3CUR - chains A and H; structure by X-ray diffraction, 2.40 A resolution.

# Chain A
Molecule: Periplasmic [NiFe] hydrogenase small subunit
Organism: Desulfovibrio fructosovorans
Notes: EC 1.12.2.1
UniProt: P18187 (PHNS_DESFR); residues 1-264 here correspond to UniProt positions 51-314 (UniProt number = residue number + 50)
Amino-acid sequence (264 residues; numbered 1 to 264; the number before each row is that of its first residue):
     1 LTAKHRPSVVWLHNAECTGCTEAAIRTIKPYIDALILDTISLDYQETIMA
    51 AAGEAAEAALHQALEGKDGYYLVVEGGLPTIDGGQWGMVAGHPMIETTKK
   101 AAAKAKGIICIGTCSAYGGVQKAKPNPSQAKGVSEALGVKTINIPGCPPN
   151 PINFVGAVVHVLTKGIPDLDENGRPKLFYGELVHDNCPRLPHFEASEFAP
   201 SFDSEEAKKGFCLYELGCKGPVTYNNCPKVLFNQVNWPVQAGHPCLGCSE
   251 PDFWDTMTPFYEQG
Unresolved in the structure: 1-2
Bound ions: 4Fe-4S cluster Fe site 1: Cys17, Cys20, Cys114, Cys147; 4Fe-4S cluster Fe site 2: His184, Cys187, Cys212, Cys218; 3Fe-4S cluster Fe: Cys227, Cys245, Cys248
Ligand contacts:
  - 3Fe-4S cluster (F3S): Val183, Thr223, Asn225, Cys227, Phe232, Trp237, Pro238, Cys245, Leu246, Gly247, Cys248, Ser249
  - 4Fe-4S cluster (SF4), molecule 1: Glu16, Cys17, Thr18, Gly19, Cys20, Glu75, Gly112, Thr113, Cys114, Val120, Gly146, Cys147, Pro148
  - 4Fe-4S cluster (SF4), molecule 2: Val183, His184, Cys187, Arg189, Leu190, Phe193, Cys212, Leu213, Tyr214, Cys218, Gly220, Pro221, Val239
Swiss-Prot annotation at these positions:
  - binding site ([4Fe-4S] cluster): Cys17, Cys20, Cys114, Cys147, His184, Cys187, Cys212, Cys218
  - binding site ([3Fe-4S] cluster): Cys227, Cys245, Cys248

# Chain H
Molecule: Periplasmic [NiFe] hydrogenase large subunit
Organism: Desulfovibrio fructosovorans
Notes: EC 1.12.2.1
UniProt: P18188 (PHNL_DESFR); residues 1-549 here = UniProt positions 1-549
Amino-acid sequence (549 residues; row label = number of the first residue in the row):
     1 MAESKPTPQSTFTGPIVVDPITRIEGHLRIMVEVENGKVKDAWSSSQLFR
    51 GLEIILKGRDPRDAQHFTQRACGMCTYVHALASSRCVDDAVKVSIPANAR
   101 MMRNLVMASQYLHDHLVHFYHMHALDWVDVTAALKADPNKAAKLAASIAP
   151 ARPGNSAKALKAVQDKLKAFVESGQLGIFTNAYFLGGHKAYYLPPEVDLI
   201 ATAHYLEALHMQVKAASAMAILGGKNPHTQFTVVGGCSNYQGLTKDPLAN
   251 YLALSKEVCQFVNECYIPDLLAVAGFYKDWGGIGGTSNYLAFGEFATDDS
   301 SPEKHLATSQFPSGVITGRDLGKVDNVDLGAIYEDVKYSWYAPGGDGKHP
   351 YDGVTDPKYTKLDDKDHYSWMKAPRYKGKAMEVGPLARTFIAYAKGQPDF
   401 KKVVDMVLGKLSVPATALHSTLGRTAARGIETAIVCANMEKWIKEMADSG
   451 AKDNTLCAKWEMPEESKGVGLADAPRGALSHWIRIKGKKIDNFQLVVPST
   501 WNLGPRGAQGDKSPVEEALIGTPIADPKRPVEILRTVHAFDPCIACGVH
Unresolved in the structure: 1-4
Disulfides: Cys259-Cys436
Sequence notes: engineered mutation Met74 (Val in P18188), Met122 (Leu in P18188)
Bound ions: Mg2+: Glu53, Leu495, His549; Ni2+: Cys72, Cys75, Cys543, Cys546 (together with peroxide ion); carbonmonoxide-(dicyano) iron Fe: Cys75, Cys546 (together with peroxide ion)
Ligand contacts:
  - carbonmonoxide-(dicyano) iron (FCO): Cys75, Val78, His79, Ala474, Pro475, Arg476, Leu479, Val497, Pro498, Ser499, Cys543, Cys546
  - peroxide ion (PER): Cys72, Met74, Cys75, Arg476, Cys543, Cys546
Swiss-Prot annotation at these positions:
  - binding site (Ni(2+)): Cys72, Cys75, Cys543, Cys546
Reported in the primary citation:
  - mutagenesis - V74M/L122M: decreased binding to CO
  - conformationally variable residues: Met122

# Chain A / chain H interface
Pairs across the interface (172; chain A residue first):
  His5(A) with Gln175(H), hydrogen bond
  Arg6(A) with Phe170(H); Ser173(H), hydrogen bond; Gln175(H), hydrogen bond (backbone-side chain)
  His13(A) with His27(H)
  Asn14(A) with His27(H), hydrogen bond (backbone-side chain)
  Ala15(A) with Leu48(H), hydrophobic
  Glu16(A) with Glu25(H); His27(H), salt bridge; Arg50(H); Ala545(H)
  Cys17(A) with Glu25(H); Arg50(H); Arg70(H); Cys72(H); Gly73(H), hydrogen bond (backbone-backbone); Met74(H); His228(H), hydrogen bond
  Thr18(A) with Glu25(H), hydrogen bond
  Gly19(A) with Gly73(H); Pro227(H)
  Glu22(A) with Gly73(H); Met74(H); His113(H); Pro227(H)
  Ala23(A) with Pro227(H)
  Ile25(A) with Gln212(H), hydrogen bond (backbone-side chain); Val213(H)
  Arg26(A) with His113(H), hydrogen bond; Gln212(H), hydrogen bond; Ala216(H); Asn226(H), hydrogen bond
  Ile28(A) with Val213(H), hydrophobic
  Tyr31(A) with His210(H); Val213(H), hydrophobic
  Asp33(A) with Leu209(H); His210(H), salt bridge
  Ile36(A) with Phe170(H)
  Leu37(A) with Phe170(H), hydrophobic
  Ser41(A) with Gln175(H)
  Leu42(A) with Gly177(H); Ile178(H), hydrogen bond (backbone-backbone)
  Asp43(A) with Gly177(H)
  Tyr44(A) with Pro20(H)
  Glu46(A) with Thr22(H); Arg23(H), hydrogen bond (backbone-backbone); His27(H), salt bridge
  Thr47(A) with Arg23(H); Met122(H)
  Ile48(A) with Arg23(H); Met122(H), hydrophobic; Ile178(H)
  Met49(A) with Thr22(H), hydrogen bond (backbone-side chain); Arg23(H), hydrogen bond (backbone-side chain); Ile178(H)
  Ala50(A) with Thr22(H); Arg23(H), hydrogen bond (backbone-side chain); Leu125(H), hydrophobic; Ile178(H), hydrogen bond (backbone-backbone); Ala182(H), hydrophobic
  Ala51(A) with Thr22(H), hydrogen bond (backbone-side chain); Thr180(H); Asn181(H)
  Ala52(A) with Val18(H), hydrophobic; Pro20(H); Thr22(H); Tyr183(H), hydrogen bond (backbone-side chain); Leu534(H), hydrophobic
  Gly53(A) with Val18(H); Asp19(H); Pro20(H), hydrogen bond (backbone-backbone)
  Ala55(A) with Asn181(H), hydrogen bond (backbone-side chain); Tyr183(H), hydrophobic
  Ala58(A) with Asn181(H)
  Ala59(A) with Thr180(H); Asn181(H)
  Gln62(A) with Thr180(H); Asn181(H), hydrogen bond
  Gln85(A) with Tyr359(H)
  Trp86(A) with Gln47(H); Leu48(H); Phe49(H), hydrogen bond (backbone-backbone); Pro357(H), hydrophobic; Tyr359(H); Trp370(H), hydrophobic
  Gly87(A) with Gln47(H); Leu48(H)
  Met88(A) with Gln47(H), hydrogen bond (backbone-backbone); Tyr359(H); Leu362(H), hydrophobic
  Val89(A) with Pro20(H), hydrophobic; His27(H)
  Ala90(A) with Asp19(H), hydrogen bond (backbone-side chain)
  Gly91(A) with Asp19(H); Leu362(H)
  Met94(A) with His27(H)
  Val120(A) with Leu52(H), hydrophobic; Ile55(H)
  Gln121(A) with Arg50(H); Ile55(H)
  Ala123(A) with Ile55(H); Arg59(H)
  Lys124(A) with Ile55(H); Arg59(H), hydrogen bond (backbone-side chain)
  Pro125(A) with Ile54(H), hydrophobic; Ile55(H)
  Pro127(A) with Arg50(H); Ile54(H), hydrophobic; Ile55(H)
  Ser128(A) with Phe49(H)
  Cys147(A) with Arg70(H), hydrogen bond (backbone-side chain); Lys225(H); His228(H)
  Pro148(A) with Pro227(H); His228(H)
  Phe202(A) with Val233(H), hydrophobic; Ser238(H); Tyr240(H), hydrogen bond (backbone-side chain); Cys457(H), hydrophobic
  Asp203(A) with Tyr240(H); Cys457(H); Lys459(H)
  Ala207(A) with Tyr240(H)
  Lys208(A) with Tyr240(H); Asn454(H)
  Phe232(A) with Lys225(H)
  Asn233(A) with Ala216(H); Ser217(H), hydrogen bond (backbone-side chain); Ala220(H); Lys225(H); Asn226(H), hydrogen bond (side chain-backbone)
  Val235(A) with Ser217(H); Ala220(H), hydrophobic; Ile221(H), hydrophobic
  Asn236(A) with Ala220(H), hydrogen bond (side chain-backbone); Ile221(H), hydrogen bond (side chain-backbone); Gly224(H)
  Trp237(A) with Gly224(H), hydrogen bond (backbone-backbone)
  Pro238(A) with Gly224(H); Lys225(H); Gln230(H)
  Gln240(A) with Gln241(H), hydrogen bond
  Ala241(A) with Gly224(H); Ser238(H), hydrogen bond (backbone-side chain); Asn239(H), hydrogen bond (backbone-backbone)
  Gly242(A) with Ser238(H)
  His243(A) with His66(H); Gln230(H); Thr232(H); Val233(H); Ser238(H)
  Pro244(A) with Gln230(H), hydrogen bond (backbone-side chain)
  Leu246(A) with His66(H); Gln230(H)
  Trp254(A) with Arg59(H), hydrogen bond (backbone-side chain); His66(H); Phe67(H), hydrophobic; Arg70(H)
  Asp255(A) with Arg59(H), salt bridge
  Thr258(A) with Arg59(H); Asp63(H); Phe67(H)
  Pro259(A) with Asp60(H); Asp63(H)
  Phe260(A) with Asp63(H), hydrogen bond (backbone-side chain); His66(H); Phe67(H), hydrophobic
  Tyr261(A) with Arg62(H); Gln65(H), hydrogen bond; His66(H), hydrogen bond; Thr232(H)
  Glu262(A) with Arg62(H), salt bridge
Also at the interface, not in a pair above, chain A (83 interface residues in all): Lys4, Thr27, Ile32, Glu54, Ala56, Pro79, Asp82, Gln234, Cys245
Also at the interface, not in a pair above, chain H (80 interface residues in all): Ile24, Gly26, Arg29, Gly51, Ala71, His121, Glu172, Phe179, Phe184, Tyr205, Leu206, Phe231, Asn250, Thr455

# In short
Chain A and chain H form an interface of 83 and 80 residues respectively, with 41 hydrogen bonds and 5 salt
bridges. Among the polar pairs are Glu16(A)-His27(H), Asp33(A)-His210(H) and Glu46(A)-His27(H). Bound to chain
A: 4Fe-4S cluster and 3Fe-4S cluster. From the paper: V74M/L122M of chain H reduce binding to CO;
conformational variability at Met122(H).
Chain A is Periplasmic [NiFe] hydrogenase small subunit and chain H is Periplasmic [NiFe] hydrogenase large
subunit, both from Desulfovibrio fructosovorans; the structure, Structure of a double methionine mutant of
NI-FE hydrogenase, was determined by X-ray diffraction (same publication as 3CUS).
